Entry 4Z7K (X-ray diffraction, 3.00 A resolution); this record covers chains A and C of the 3 polymer chains in the assembly.

# Chain A
Name: Cas6b
Source organism: Methanococcus maripaludis (strain C5 / ATCC BAA-1333)
UniProtKB: A4FXZ3 (A4FXZ3_METM5); residue numbers follow UniProt; this construct covers 1-218
Amino-acid sequence (218 residues; row label = number of the first residue in the row):
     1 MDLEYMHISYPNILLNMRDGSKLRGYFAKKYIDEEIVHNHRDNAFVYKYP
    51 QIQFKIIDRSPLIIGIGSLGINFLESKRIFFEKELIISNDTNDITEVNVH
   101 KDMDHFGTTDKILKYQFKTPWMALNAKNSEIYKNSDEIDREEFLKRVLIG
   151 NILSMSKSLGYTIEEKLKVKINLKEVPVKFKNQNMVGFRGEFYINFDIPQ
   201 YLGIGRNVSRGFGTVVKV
What the authors report for this chain:
  - binding site for RNA/DNA Hybrid (chain C): Lys29, Tyr47, Leu124, Asn125, Asn128, Ser129, Asn151, Gln183, Met185, Arg206, Asn207, Ser209
  - catalytic residues: Arg24, His40, Lys181, Arg210
  - mutagenesis - Y47A: decreased catalytic activity (citing earlier work)
  - mutagenesis - R24A, K29A: unchanged catalytic activity (citing earlier work)

# Chain C
Molecule: RNA/DNA Hybrid
Sequence (31 nucleotides; row label = number of the first residue in the row):
     7 GAAUAACUUGCAAAAUAACAAGCAUUGAAAC
Not modelled in the structure: 32-37

# How chain A and chain C interact
Contacting residue pairs (72; chain A residue first):
  Lys22(A) - U31(C)  sugar contact
  Arg24(A) - DC29(C)  salt bridge to the phosphate
  Arg24(A) - A30(C)  salt bridge to the phosphate
  Gly25(A) - U31(C)  base contact
  Tyr26(A) - U31(C)  base contact
  Ala28(A) - A30(C)  sugar contact
  His38(A) - DC29(C)  sugar contact
  His38(A) - A30(C)  hydrogen bond to the sugar
  Asn39(A) - G28(C)  hydrogen bond to the phosphate
  Asn39(A) - DC29(C)  hydrogen bond to the phosphate
  His40(A) - DC29(C)  hydrogen bond to the phosphate
  His40(A) - A30(C)  salt bridge to the phosphate
  Phe45(A) - A18(C)  sugar contact
  Phe45(A) - G28(C)  base contact
  Phe45(A) - DC29(C)  sugar contact
  Val46(A) - G28(C)  hydrogen bond to the sugar
  Tyr47(A) - A18(C)  hydrogen bond to the base
  Tyr47(A) - A19(C)  sugar contact
  Tyr47(A) - A21(C)  base contact
  Tyr47(A) - G28(C)  sugar contact
  Lys48(A) - G28(C)  sugar contact
  Pro50(A) - G28(C)  phosphate contact
  Ile86(A) - U31(C)  base contact
  Ile87(A) - U31(C)  base contact
  Ser88(A) - U31(C)  hydrogen bond to the base
  Leu124(A) - U15(C)  hydrogen bond to the base
  Asn125(A) - U15(C)  hydrogen bond to the base
  Asn125(A) - A26(C)  hydrogen bond to the phosphate
  Asn125(A) - A27(C)  hydrogen bond to the phosphate
  Ala126(A) - U15(C)  hydrogen bond to the base
  Asn128(A) - A26(C)  hydrogen bond to the phosphate
  Ser129(A) - U15(C)  base contact
  Glu130(A) - U14(C)  base contact
  Lys133(A) - U14(C)  sugar contact
  Lys133(A) - U15(C)  base contact
  Asn134(A) - U14(C)  base contact
  Arg146(A) - C25(C)  salt bridge to the phosphate
  Ile149(A) - A24(C)  base contact
  Gly150(A) - A26(C)  hydrogen bond to the sugar
  Asn151(A) - A26(C)  hydrogen bond to the sugar
  Leu153(A) - A23(C)  hydrogen bond to the base
  Leu153(A) - A24(C)  sugar contact
  Ser154(A) - A26(C)  sugar contact
  Ser154(A) - A27(C)  hydrogen bond to the base
  Ser156(A) - A23(C)  base contact
  Lys157(A) - A21(C)  hydrogen bond to the sugar
  Lys157(A) - U22(C)  phosphate contact
  Lys157(A) - A23(C)  base contact
  Lys157(A) - A27(C)  hydrogen bond to the base
  Tyr161(A) - A23(C)  base contact
  Thr162(A) - A23(C)  base contact
  Ile163(A) - A23(C)  hydrogen bond to the base
  Glu165(A) - A24(C)  hydrogen bond to the base
  Lys166(A) - A24(C)  base contact
  Leu167(A) - A24(C)  hydrogen bond to the base
  Phe180(A) - G16(C)  base contact
  Lys181(A) - G16(C)  base contact
  Gln183(A) - G16(C)  hydrogen bond to the sugar
  Met185(A) - U15(C)  base contact
  Met185(A) - G16(C)  base contact
  Val186(A) - U15(C)  hydrogen bond to the base
  Gly205(A) - A27(C)  sugar contact
  Arg206(A) - U15(C)  hydrogen bond to the base
  Arg206(A) - A27(C)  phosphate contact
  Arg206(A) - G28(C)  phosphate contact
  Arg206(A) - DC29(C)  base contact
  Asn207(A) - G28(C)  hydrogen bond to the phosphate
  Asn207(A) - DC29(C)  base contact
  Val208(A) - G28(C)  phosphate contact
  Ser209(A) - DC29(C)  hydrogen bond to the phosphate
  Arg210(A) - DC29(C)  sugar contact
  Arg210(A) - A30(C)  salt bridge to the phosphate
Also at the interface, not in a pair above, chain A (53 interface residues in all): Ser21, Lys29, Ala123, Val147
Also at the interface, not in a pair above, chain C (17 interface residues in all): C17

# In short
The interface between chain A and chain C involves 53 residues on one side and 17 on the other; the contacts
include 27 hydrogen bonds and 5 salt bridges. Among the polar pairs are Tyr47(A)-A18(C), Ser88(A)-U31(C) and
Leu124(A)-U15(C). The paper reports catalytic residues Arg24(A), His40(A) and Lys181(A) among others; Y47A of
chain A reduces catalytic activity; 3 substitutions were tested in all.
Here chain A is Cas6b (Methanococcus maripaludis (strain C5 / ATCC BAA-1333)) and chain C is RNA/DNA Hybrid.
Entry 4Z7K (Crystal structure of CRISPR RNA processing endoribonuclease Cas6b) was determined by X-ray
diffraction, deposited together with 4Z7L.
